PDB entry 8CMY | electron microscopy, 3.79 A resolution | chains J and K of the 16 polymer chains in the assembly

# Chain J
Name: Ribulose bisphosphate carboxylase small chain
Notes: EC 4.1.1.39
UniProtKB: A0A182AM64 (A0A182AM64_9CYAN); numbering as in UniProt (aligned over 1-113)
Sequence (113 residues; numbered 1 to 113; the number before each row is that of its first residue):
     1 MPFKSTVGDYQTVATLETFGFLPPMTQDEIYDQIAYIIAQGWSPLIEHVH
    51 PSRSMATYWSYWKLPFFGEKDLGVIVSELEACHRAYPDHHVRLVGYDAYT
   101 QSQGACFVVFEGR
Not modelled in the structure: 1-5

# Chain K
Name: Ribulose bisphosphate carboxylase large chain
Notes: EC 4.1.1.39
UniProtKB: A5CKD0 (A5CKD0_9CYAN); residues 1-470 here = UniProt positions 1-470
Sequence (470 residues; each row starts with the number of its first residue):
     1 MSKKYDAGVKEYRDTYWTPDYVPLDTDLLACFKCTGQEGVPKEEVAAAVA
    51 AESSTGTWSTVWSELLVDLDFYKGRCYRIEDVPGDKEAFYAFIAYPLDLF
   101 EEGSVTNVLTSLVGNVFGFKALRHLRLEDIRFPMAFIKTCPGPPNGICVE
   151 RDRMNKYGRPLLGCTIKPKLGLSGKNYGRVVYECLRGGLDFTKDDENINS
   201 QPFQRWQNRFEFVAEAVALAQQETGEKKGHYLNCTAATPEEMYERAEFAK
   251 ELGQPIIMHDYITGGFTANTGLSKWCRKNGMLLHIHRAMHAVIDRHPKHG
   301 IHFRVLAKCLRLSGGDQLHTGTVVGKLEGDRQTTLGFIDQLRESFIPEDR
   351 SRGNFFDQDWGSMPGVFAVASGGIHVWHMPALVAIFGDDSVLQFGGGTHG
   401 HPWGSAAGAAANRVALEACVKARNAGREIEKESRDILMEAAKHSPELAIA
   451 LETWKEIKFEFDTVDKLDVQ
Not modelled in the structure: 1-10, 329, 457-470
Small-molecule neighbours: 2-carboxyarabinitol-1,5-diphosphate (CAP): K167, S371, G372, G373, F394, G395, G396, G397, G400, W454

# How chain J and chain K interact
Pairs across the interface (12):
  E47(J) - R179(K)  salt bridge
  T57(J) - K175(K)
  Y58(J) - K175(K)
  Y58(J) - G178(K)
  Y58(J) - R179(K)
  Y58(J) - F212(K)  hydrogen bond (side chain-backbone)
  W59(J) - R179(K)  hydrogen bond (backbone-side chain)
  Y61(J) - R179(K)
  Y96(J) - N176(K)
  Q101(J) - G171(K)
  Q101(J) - S173(K)
  Q101(J) - N176(K)  hydrogen bond
Also at the interface, not in a pair above, chain J (9 interface residues in all): S60, L64
Also at the interface, not in a pair above, chain K (14 interface residues in all): E183, E215, A216, L219, P402, W403, G404

# Summary
9 residues of chain J and 14 residues of chain K are in contact; the contacts include 3 hydrogen bonds and 1
salt bridge. Polar contacts include E47(J)-R179(K), Y58(J)-F212(K) and W59(J)-R179(K). Ligands of chain K:
2-carboxyarabinitol-1,5-diphosphate.
Chain J is Ribulose bisphosphate carboxylase small chain and chain K is Ribulose bisphosphate carboxylase
large chain; the structure, Structure of the Cyanobium sp. PCC 7001, was determined by electron microscopy,
deposited together with 7YYO.
